PDB entry 4U9P | X-ray diffraction, 1.70 A resolution | chains B and C of the 3 polymer chains in the assembly

[Chain B (and C)]
Name: UPF0264 protein MJ1099
Organism: Methanocaldococcus jannaschii
Notes: chain C of this document is another copy of the same molecule, construct and numbering; everything in this record applies to it too
UniProt: Q58499 (Y1099_METJA); residue numbers follow UniProt; this construct covers 1-235
Chain sequence (242 residues; each row starts with the number of its first residue; numbers below 1 keep their minus sign (Met-6 is residue -6)):
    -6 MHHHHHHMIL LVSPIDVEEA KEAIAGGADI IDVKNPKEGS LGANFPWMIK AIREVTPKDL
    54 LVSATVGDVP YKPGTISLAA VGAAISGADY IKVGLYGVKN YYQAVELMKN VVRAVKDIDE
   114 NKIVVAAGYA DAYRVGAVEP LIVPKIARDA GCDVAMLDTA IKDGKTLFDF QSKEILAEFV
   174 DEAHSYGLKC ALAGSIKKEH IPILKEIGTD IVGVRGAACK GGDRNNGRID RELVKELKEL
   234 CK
Disordered / not traced: -6 to -1, 213-219, 235
Differences from the reference sequence: initiating methionine (-6); expression tag (-5 to 0)
Swiss-Prot annotation at these positions:
  - active site: Lys27 (Schiff-base intermediate with substrate), Lys85 (Proton acceptor)
  - mutagenesis: Asp25 (D25N: Lack of activity), Lys27 (K27R: Lack of activity), Lys85 (K85R: Lack of activity), Asp151 (D151N: Lack of activity), Lys155 (K155R: Almost no change in activity)

[How chain B and chain C interact]
Contacting residue pairs - 29 pairs, chain B then chain C:
  Asn93(B) with Tyr126(C); Glu132(C)
  Tyr94(B) with Glu132(C); Leu134(C), hydrophobic; Ile168(C)
  Tyr95(B) with Phe163(C); Gln164(C), hydrogen bond; Ser165(C), hydrogen bond (side chain-backbone); Ile168(C)
  Gln96(B) with Tyr126(C)
  Tyr126(B) with Asn93(C)
  Glu132(B) with Asn93(C); Glu132(C); Ile135(C)
  Leu134(B) with Tyr94(C), hydrophobic; Ile135(C), hydrophobic
  Ile135(B) with Glu132(C); Leu134(C), hydrophobic
  Lys138(B) with Glu171(C), salt bridge; Glu175(C), salt bridge
  Arg141(B) with Glu171(C), salt bridge
  Asp142(B) with Ile168(C)
  Phe163(B) with Tyr95(C)
  Gln164(B) with Tyr95(C), hydrogen bond
  Ser165(B) with Tyr95(C), hydrogen bond (backbone-side chain)
  Ile168(B) with Tyr94(C); Tyr95(C)
  Glu171(B) with Lys138(C), salt bridge; Arg141(C), salt bridge
Also at the interface, not in a pair above, chain B (18 interface residues in all): Lys92, Glu175
Also at the interface, not in a pair above, chain C (18 interface residues in all): Lys92, Gln96, Asp142

[Summary]
The chain B/chain C interface involves 18 residues from each chain; the contacts include 4 hydrogen bonds and
5 salt bridges. Polar pairs include Lys138(B)-Glu171(C), Lys138(B)-Glu175(C) and Arg141(B)-Glu171(C). UniProt
lists active-site residues Lys27(B) and Lys85(B) and 5 mutagenesis sites on chain B.
Both chains are UPF0264 protein MJ1099 (Methanocaldococcus jannaschii). Entry 4U9P (Structure of the
methanofuran/methanopterin biosynthetic enzyme MJ1099 from Methanocaldococcus jannaschii) was determined by
X-ray diffraction, deposited together with 4RC1.
